9F0Z - chains B and F of the 8 polymer chains in the assembly; structure by electron microscopy, 3.42 A resolution.

[Chain B]
Molecule: R-strand DNA
Sequence (135 nucleotides; row label = number of the first residue in the row):
     9 CGCAAAAACAAGTTTTTGCTGATTTTTCTTTATAAATAGAGTGTTATGAA
    59 AAATTAGTTTCTCTTACTCTCTTTATGATATTTAAAAAAGCGGTGTCGGC
   109 GCGGCTACAACAACGCGCCGACACCGTTTTGTAGG
Disordered / not traced: 9, 95-143

[Chain F]
Molecule: Relaxosome protein TraY
Source organism: Escherichia coli K-12
UniProtKB: P06627 (TRAY1_ECOLI); residue numbers follow UniProt; this construct covers 1-131
Amino-acid sequence (131 residues; row label = number of the first residue in the row):
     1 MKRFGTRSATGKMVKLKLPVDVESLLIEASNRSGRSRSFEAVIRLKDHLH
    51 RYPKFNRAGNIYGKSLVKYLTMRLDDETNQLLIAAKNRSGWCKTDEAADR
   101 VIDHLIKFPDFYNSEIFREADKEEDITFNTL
Disordered / not traced: 121-131

[Interface between chain B and chain F]
Pairs across the interface (16):
  DT72(B) - Arg3(F)  hydrogen bond to the base
  DT73(B) - Arg3(F)  hydrogen bond to the sugar
  DT73(B) - Tyr69(F)  sugar contact
  DA74(B) - Arg7(F)  base contact
  DA74(B) - Lys17(F)  phosphate contact
  DA74(B) - Tyr69(F)  hydrogen bond to the phosphate
  DA74(B) - Thr94(F)  sugar contact
  DC75(B) - Cys92(F)  phosphate contact
  DC75(B) - Lys93(F)  phosphate contact
  DC75(B) - Thr94(F)  hydrogen bond to the phosphate
  DT76(B) - Thr10(F)  phosphate contact
  DT76(B) - Gly11(F)  hydrogen bond to the phosphate
  DT76(B) - Met13(F)  phosphate contact
  DT76(B) - Lys15(F)  base contact
  DT76(B) - Lys93(F)  salt bridge to the phosphate
  DC77(B) - Met13(F)  base contact
Interface residues without a listed pair, chain B (7 interface residues in all): DT78
Interface residues without a listed pair, chain F (13 interface residues in all): Met1, Arg73

[In short]
Chain B and chain F form an interface of 7 and 13 residues respectively, with 5 hydrogen bonds and 1 salt
bridge. Polar contacts include DT72(B)-Arg3(F), DT73(B)-Arg3(F) and DA74(B)-Tyr69(F).
Chain B is R-strand DNA and chain F is Relaxosome protein TraY (Escherichia coli K-12); the structure, CryoEM
structure of the F plasmid relaxosome with truncated TraI1-863 in its TE mode, derived from ..., was
determined by electron microscopy, deposited together with 9F0X, 9F0Y, 9F10, 9F11 and 9F12.
